Entry 5XL1 (X-ray diffraction, 2.30 A resolution); this record covers chains B and C.

[Chain B]
Protein: Hemagglutinin
Source organism: Influenza A virus (strain A/Duck/Czechoslovakia/1956 H4N6)
UniProtKB: A3KF09 (A3KF09_I56A1); residues 1-327 here correspond to UniProt positions 17-343 (UniProt number = residue number + 16)
Amino-acid sequence (327 residues; each row starts with the number of its first residue):
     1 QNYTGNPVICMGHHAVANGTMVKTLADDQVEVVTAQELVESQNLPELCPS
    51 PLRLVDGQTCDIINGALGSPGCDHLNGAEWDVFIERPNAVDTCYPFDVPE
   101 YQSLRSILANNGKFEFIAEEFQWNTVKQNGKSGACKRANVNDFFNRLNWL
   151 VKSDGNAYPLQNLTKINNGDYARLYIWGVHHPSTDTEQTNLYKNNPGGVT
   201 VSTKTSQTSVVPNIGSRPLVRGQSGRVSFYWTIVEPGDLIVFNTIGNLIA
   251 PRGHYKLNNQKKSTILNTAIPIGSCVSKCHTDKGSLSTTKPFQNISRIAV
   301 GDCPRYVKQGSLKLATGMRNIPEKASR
Not modelled in the structure: 1-4, 324-327
Cystine bridges: C48-C275, C60-C72, C93-C135, C279-C303
Covalently attached groups: N-acetylglucosamine (NAG) linked to N162, N294

[Chain C]
Protein: Hemagglutinin
Source organism: Influenza A virus (strain A/Duck/Czechoslovakia/1956 H4N6)
UniProtKB: A3KF09 (A3KF09_I56A1); residues 328-503 here correspond to UniProt positions 344-519 (UniProt number = residue number + 16)
Amino-acid sequence (176 residues; row label = number of the first residue in the row):
   328 GLFGAIAGFIENGWQGLIDGWYGFRHQNAEGTGTAADLKSTQAAIDQING
   378 KLNRLIEKTNDKYHQIEKEFEQVEGRIQDLEKYVEDTKIDLWSYNAELLV
   428 ALENQHTIDVTDSEMNKLFERVRRQLRENAEDKGNGCFEIFHKCDNNCIE
   478 SIRNGTYDHDIYRDEAINNRFQIQGV
Not modelled in the structure: 500-503
Cystine bridges: C471-C475

[How chain B and chain C interact]
Residue-residue contacts - 135 pairs, chain B then chain C:
  G5(B) - E466(C)
  G5(B) - I467(C)
  G5(B) - F468(C)
  G5(B) - N496(C)
  N6(B) - I467(C)  hydrogen bond (backbone-backbone)
  P7(B) - Q354(C)
  P7(B) - F465(C)
  P7(B) - E466(C)
  P7(B) - I467(C)  hydrogen bond (backbone-backbone)
  P7(B) - H469(C)
  P7(B) - C471(C)
  V8(B) - H353(C)
  V8(B) - Q354(C)  hydrogen bond (backbone-backbone)
  V8(B) - F465(C)
  I9(B) - F351(C)  hydrophobic
  I9(B) - R352(C)
  I9(B) - C464(C)
  I9(B) - F465(C)  hydrogen bond (backbone-backbone)
  I9(B) - I467(C)  hydrophobic
  I9(B) - I479(C)  hydrophobic
  C10(B) - W341(C)
  C10(B) - G350(C)
  C10(B) - F351(C)
  C10(B) - R352(C)  hydrogen bond (backbone-backbone)
  C10(B) - G463(C)
  C10(B) - C464(C)  disulfide
  M11(B) - I337(C)
  M11(B) - W341(C)
  M11(B) - G350(C)
  M11(B) - F351(C)  hydrophobic
  M11(B) - M442(C)
  M11(B) - L445(C)  hydrophobic
  M11(B) - F446(C)  hydrophobic
  M11(B) - V449(C)  hydrophobic
  M11(B) - G463(C)  hydrogen bond (backbone-backbone)
  G12(B) - W341(C)
  G12(B) - Y349(C)
  G12(B) - G350(C)  hydrogen bond (backbone-backbone)
  G12(B) - M442(C)
  H13(B) - I333(C)
  H13(B) - I337(C)
  H13(B) - N339(C)
  H13(B) - G340(C)
  H13(B) - W341(C)  hydrogen bond (backbone-backbone)
  H13(B) - L344(C)
  H13(B) - W348(C)
  H13(B) - Y349(C)
  H13(B) - M442(C)
  H14(B) - W341(C)
  H14(B) - L344(C)
  H14(B) - G347(C)
  H14(B) - W348(C)  hydrogen bond (backbone-backbone)
  A15(B) - G340(C)
  A15(B) - W341(C)  hydrogen bond (backbone-backbone)
  A15(B) - Q342(C)
  A17(B) - Q342(C)
  V22(B) - N431(C)
  K23(B) - E424(C)
  K23(B) - A428(C)
  K23(B) - N431(C)  hydrogen bond (backbone-side chain)
  T24(B) - A428(C)
  T24(B) - Q432(C)  hydrogen bond
  T24(B) - I435(C)
  L25(B) - A428(C)
  L25(B) - L429(C)  hydrophobic
  L25(B) - Q432(C)  hydrogen bond (backbone-side chain)
  A26(B) - Q432(C)
  V30(B) - I435(C)  hydrophobic
  L38(B) - L382(C)  hydrophobic
  L38(B) - V427(C)  hydrophobic
  L52(B) - Y390(C)
  Q102(B) - E394(C)
  R105(B) - E394(C)  salt bridge
  S106(B) - H391(C)  hydrogen bond
  N110(B) - H391(C)
  K262(B) - Y390(C)
  S263(B) - H391(C)
  T264(B) - Y390(C)
  T264(B) - H391(C)  hydrogen bond
  K278(B) - Y390(C)
  T289(B) - I383(C)
  F292(B) - A423(C)  hydrophobic
  R297(B) - K395(C)  hydrogen bond (backbone-side chain)
  R297(B) - E412(C)
  R297(B) - I416(C)
  A299(B) - Q392(C)  hydrogen bond (backbone-side chain)
  V300(B) - K389(C)
  V300(B) - Y390(C)
  G301(B) - N387(C)
  G301(B) - D388(C)
  G301(B) - K389(C)  hydrogen bond (backbone-backbone)
  G301(B) - Y390(C)
  D302(B) - T386(C)
  D302(B) - N387(C)
  D302(B) - D388(C)  hydrogen bond (backbone-side chain)
  C303(B) - T386(C)
  C303(B) - N387(C)  hydrogen bond (backbone-backbone)
  P304(B) - N387(C)
  R305(B) - K385(C)
  R305(B) - N387(C)  hydrogen bond
  R305(B) - W419(C)
  Y306(B) - I416(C)  hydrophobic
  V307(B) - S420(C)
  K308(B) - I416(C)
  K308(B) - D417(C)  salt bridge
  K308(B) - S420(C)  hydrogen bond (backbone-side chain)
  Q309(B) - S420(C)  hydrogen bond (side chain-backbone)
  Q309(B) - E424(C)  hydrogen bond
  L312(B) - A423(C)  hydrophobic
  L312(B) - E424(C)
  K313(B) - V427(C)
  K313(B) - N431(C)  hydrogen bond (backbone-side chain)
  L314(B) - L379(C)  hydrophobic
  L314(B) - L382(C)  hydrophobic
  L314(B) - E430(C)
  L314(B) - N431(C)
  A315(B) - N431(C)  hydrogen bond (backbone-side chain)
  A315(B) - T434(C)
  T316(B) - W348(C)
  T316(B) - I375(C)
  G317(B) - W348(C)
  G317(B) - I375(C)
  G317(B) - T434(C)
  M318(B) - W348(C)
  M318(B) - Y349(C)
  M318(B) - T438(C)
  I321(B) - I333(C)  hydrophobic
  I321(B) - A334(C)  hydrophobic
  I321(B) - E338(C)
  I321(B) - N339(C)
  I321(B) - G340(C)  hydrogen bond (backbone-backbone)
  P322(B) - Q342(C)
  E323(B) - N339(C)
  E323(B) - G340(C)
  E323(B) - Q342(C)
Interface residues without a listed pair, chain B (58 interface residues in all): V16, V32, D282, P291, I298, R319
Interface residues without a listed pair, chain C (69 interface residues in all): N355, E396, K415, L425, L426, K460, K470, I476
Cross-chain cystine bridges: C10(B)-C464(C)

[Overview]
Chain B and chain C form an interface of 58 and 69 residues respectively, with 1 disulfide bond, 27 hydrogen
bonds and 2 salt bridges. Polar contacts include R105(B)-E394(C), K308(B)-D417(C) and K23(B)-N431(C).
Covalently linked N-acetylglucosamine: at N162(B) and N294(B).
Chain B is Hemagglutinin and chain C is Hemagglutinin, both from Influenza A virus (strain
A/Duck/Czechoslovakia/1956 H4N6); the structure, The structure of hemagglutinin from an avian-origin H4N6
influenza virus, was determined by X-ray diffraction together with 5XL3, 5XL4, 5XL5, 5XL6, 5XL7, 5XLB, 5XLC
and 5XLD from the same study.
